8BE3 - chains AA0A and R; structure by X-ray diffraction, 1.85 A resolution.

[Chain AA0A]
Protein: Nanobody84
Source organism: Lama glama
Notes: antibody fragment or engineered binder
Sequence (122 residues; row label = number of the first residue in the row):
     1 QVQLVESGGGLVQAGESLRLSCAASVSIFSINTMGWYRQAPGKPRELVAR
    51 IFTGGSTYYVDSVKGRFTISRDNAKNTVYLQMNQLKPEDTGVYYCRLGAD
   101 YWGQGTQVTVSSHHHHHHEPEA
Not modelled in the structure: 1-2, 113-122
Cystine bridges: Cys22-Cys95

[Chain R]
Protein: Isoform 2B of GTPase KRas
Source organism: Homo sapiens
Notes: EC 3.6.5.2
Reference sequence: P01116-2 (RASK_HUMAN); numbering as in UniProt (aligned over 1-169)
Sequence (190 residues; numbered -20 to 169; the number before each row is that of its first residue; numbers below 1 keep their minus sign (Met-20 is residue -20)):
   -20 MGSSHHHHHHSSGENLYFQGSMTEYKLVVVGAVGVGKSALTIQLIQNHFV
    30 DEYDPTIEDSYRKQVVIDGETCLLDILDTAGQEEYSAMRDQYMRTGEGFL
    80 CVFAINNTKSFEDIHHYREQIKRVKDSEDVPMVLVGNKCDLPSRTVDTKQ
   130 AQDLARSYGIPFIETSAKTRQGVDDAFYTLVREIRKHKEK
Not modelled in the structure: -20 to 0, 61-67, 167-169
Sequence notes: initiating methionine (-20); expression tag (-19 to 0); engineered mutation Val12 (Gly in P01116-2)
Metal / ion sites: Mg2+: Ser17 (together with GDP)
Residues lining bound ligands: GDP (guanosine-5'-diphosphate): Ala11, Val12, Gly13, Val14, Gly15, Lys16, Ser17, Ala18, Phe28, Asp30, Glu31, Tyr32, Asp57, Asn116, Lys117, Asp119, Leu120, Ser145, Ala146, Lys147

[How chain AA0A and chain R interact]
Pairs across the interface (27; chain AA0A residue first):
  Thr33(AA0A) - Tyr32(R)
  Thr33(AA0A) - Ile36(R)
  Tyr37(AA0A) - Asp38(R)  hydrogen bond
  Leu47(AA0A) - Asp38(R)
  Leu47(AA0A) - Tyr40(R)  hydrophobic
  Arg50(AA0A) - Tyr32(R)  hydrogen bond
  Arg50(AA0A) - Asp38(R)  salt bridge
  Arg50(AA0A) - Tyr40(R)  hydrogen bond
  Phe52(AA0A) - Ile21(R)  hydrophobic
  Phe52(AA0A) - Gln25(R)
  Phe52(AA0A) - Tyr32(R)  hydrophobic
  Phe52(AA0A) - Tyr40(R)
  Thr53(AA0A) - Val29(R)
  Ser56(AA0A) - Gln25(R)  hydrogen bond
  Ser56(AA0A) - His27(R)
  Thr57(AA0A) - Gln25(R)  hydrogen bond (backbone-side chain)
  Tyr58(AA0A) - Ile24(R)  hydrophobic
  Tyr58(AA0A) - Gln25(R)
  Tyr58(AA0A) - Tyr40(R)
  Tyr58(AA0A) - Arg41(R)  hydrogen bond (side chain-backbone)
  Val60(AA0A) - Arg41(R)
  Asp61(AA0A) - Arg41(R)  salt bridge
  Asp61(AA0A) - Leu52(R)
  Gly98(AA0A) - Ile36(R)
  Ala99(AA0A) - Asp33(R)
  Ala99(AA0A) - Thr35(R)
  Ala99(AA0A) - Ile36(R)  hydrophobic
Also at the interface, not in a pair above, chain AA0A (14 interface residues in all): Arg96
Also at the interface, not in a pair above, chain R (15 interface residues in all): Glu37, Ser39

[Overview]
Chain AA0A and chain R form an interface of 14 and 15 residues respectively, with 6 hydrogen bonds and 2 salt
bridges. Polar pairs include Arg50(AA0A)-Asp38(R), Asp61(AA0A)-Arg41(R) and Tyr37(AA0A)-Asp38(R). Chain R
binds GDP.
Here chain AA0A is Nanobody84 (Lama glama) and chain R is Isoform 2B of GTPase KRas (Homo sapiens). Entry 8BE3
(Crystal structure of KRasG12V-Nanobody84) was determined by X-ray diffraction together with 8BE2, 8BE4 and
8BE5 from the same study.
